PDB entry 4YGQ | X-ray diffraction, 2.00 A resolution | chain A

== Chain A ==
Protein: Hydrolase
From: Thermococcus onnurineus (strain NA1)
Reference sequence: B6YTD6 (B6YTD6_THEON); numbering as in UniProt (aligned over 1-214)
Chain sequence (229 residues; numbered 1 to 229; the number before each row is that of its first residue):
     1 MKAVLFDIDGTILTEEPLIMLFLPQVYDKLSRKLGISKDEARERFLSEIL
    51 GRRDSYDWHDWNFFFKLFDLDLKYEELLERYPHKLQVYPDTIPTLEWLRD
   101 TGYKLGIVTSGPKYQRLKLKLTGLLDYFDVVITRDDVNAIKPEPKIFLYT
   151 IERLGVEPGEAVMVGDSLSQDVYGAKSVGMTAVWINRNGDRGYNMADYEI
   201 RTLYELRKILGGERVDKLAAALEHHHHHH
Disordered / not traced: 216-229
Construct notes: expression tag (215-229)
Ligand contacts: tertiary-butyl alcohol (TBU): Glu15, Ile49, Trp58, His59, Asp60, Trp61, Phe64

== Summary ==
Bound to chain A: tertiary-butyl alcohol.
Chain A is Hydrolase (Thermococcus onnurineus (strain NA1)); the structure, Crystal structure of HAD
phosphatase from Thermococcus onnurineus, was determined by X-ray diffraction (same publication as 4YGR and
4YGS).
